Entry 1OKW (X-ray diffraction, 2.50 A resolution); this record covers chains B and E of the 3 polymer chains in the assembly.

== Chain B ==
Protein: Cyclin A2
From: Homo sapiens
UniProt: P20248 (CG2A_HUMAN); numbering as in UniProt (aligned over 173-432)
Amino-acid sequence (260 residues; each row starts with the number of its first residue):
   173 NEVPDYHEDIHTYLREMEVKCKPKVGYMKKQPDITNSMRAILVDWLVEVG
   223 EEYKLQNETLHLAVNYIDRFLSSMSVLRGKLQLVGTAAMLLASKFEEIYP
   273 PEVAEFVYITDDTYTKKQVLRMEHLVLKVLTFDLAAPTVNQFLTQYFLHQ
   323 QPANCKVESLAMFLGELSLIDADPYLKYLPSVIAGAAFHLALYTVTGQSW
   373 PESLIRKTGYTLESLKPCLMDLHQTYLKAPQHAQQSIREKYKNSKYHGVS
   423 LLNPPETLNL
Unresolved in the structure: 173-174

== Chain E ==
Protein: Ace-arg-arg-leu-asn-fcl-NH2
Amino-acid sequence (7 residues; each row starts with the number of its first residue):
   501 XRRLNFX
Modified positions: ACE (acetyl group) at position 501; Phe506 (3-chloro-l-phenylalanine; FCL); NH2 (amino group) at position 507

== Interface between chain B and chain E ==
Residue-residue contacts (22; chain B residue first):
  Met210(B) - Phe506(E)
  Ile213(B) - Phe506(E)
  Leu214(B) - Phe506(E)
  Trp217(B) - Arg502(E)
  Trp217(B) - Leu504(E)  hydrophobic
  Glu220(B) - Arg502(E)  salt bridge
  Arg250(B) - Phe506(E)
  Arg250(B) - NH2_507(E)
  Leu253(B) - Phe506(E)
  Gln254(B) - Arg502(E)  hydrogen bond (side chain-backbone)
  Gln254(B) - Arg503(E)
  Gln254(B) - Leu504(E)  hydrogen bond (side chain-backbone)
  Gln254(B) - Phe506(E)
  Tyr280(B) - ACE_501(E)
  Ile281(B) - ACE_501(E)
  Ile281(B) - Arg502(E)  hydrogen bond (backbone-backbone)
  Thr282(B) - Arg502(E)
  Thr282(B) - Arg503(E)  hydrogen bond (backbone-backbone)
  Asp283(B) - ACE_501(E)
  Asp283(B) - Arg502(E)
  Asp283(B) - Arg503(E)  hydrogen bond (backbone-side chain)
  Thr285(B) - Arg503(E)
Also at the interface, not in a pair above, chain B (14 interface residues in all): Asp284

== In short ==
14 residues of chain B face 6 of chain E across their interface, with 5 hydrogen bonds and 1 salt bridge.
Polar pairs include Glu220(B)-Arg502(E), Gln254(B)-Arg502(E) and Gln254(B)-Leu504(E).
Chain B is Cyclin A2 (Homo sapiens) and chain E is Ace-arg-arg-leu-asn-fcl-NH2; the structure, Cyclin A
binding groove inhibitor Ac-Arg-Arg-Leu-Asn-(m-Cl-Phe)-NH2, was determined by X-ray diffraction, deposited
together with 1OKV, 1OL1 and 1OL2.
